PDB entry 8I03 | electron microscopy, 3.20 A resolution | chains E and F of the 11 polymer chains in the assembly

== Chain E ==
Protein: Transcriptional regulatory protein dep1
Organism: Schizosaccharomyces pombe
UniProtKB: Q9P7M1 (DEP1_SCHPO); numbering as in UniProt (aligned over 1-491)
Amino-acid sequence (491 residues; numbered 1 to 491; the number before each row is that of its first residue):
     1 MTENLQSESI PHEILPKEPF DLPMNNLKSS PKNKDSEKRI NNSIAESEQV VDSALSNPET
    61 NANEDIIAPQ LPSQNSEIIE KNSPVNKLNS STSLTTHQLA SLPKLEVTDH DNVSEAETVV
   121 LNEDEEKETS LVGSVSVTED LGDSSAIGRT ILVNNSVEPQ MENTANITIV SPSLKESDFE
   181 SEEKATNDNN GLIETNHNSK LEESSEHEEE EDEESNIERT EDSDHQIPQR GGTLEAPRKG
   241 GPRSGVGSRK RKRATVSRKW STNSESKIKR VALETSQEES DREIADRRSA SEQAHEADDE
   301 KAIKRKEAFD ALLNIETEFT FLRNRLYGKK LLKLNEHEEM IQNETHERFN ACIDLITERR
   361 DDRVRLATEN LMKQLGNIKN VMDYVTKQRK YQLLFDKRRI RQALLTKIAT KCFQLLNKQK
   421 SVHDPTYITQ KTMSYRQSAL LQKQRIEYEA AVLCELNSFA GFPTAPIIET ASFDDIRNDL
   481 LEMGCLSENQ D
Unresolved in the structure: 1-310, 427-431, 485-491
Curated features (UniProtKB/Swiss-Prot):
  - modified residue (Phosphoserine): Ser204, Ser223

== Chain F ==
Protein: Transcriptional regulatory protein rxt2
Organism: Schizosaccharomyces pombe
UniProtKB: O94355 (RTX2_SCHPO); numbering as in UniProt (aligned over 1-240)
Amino-acid sequence (240 residues; numbered 1 to 240; the number before each row is that of its first residue):
     1 MKQFEEQIER FKQALFEDSD ASDSDSSIGE ALTNRGLKRK KGSKNVYYGC VGNSSGSSID
    61 IDYYNIGNTK RGVVSHFRRR IDPEWLDHDN PYNDINIAEI MSPLTKPQDL LTHPAISSIF
   121 EQNYLSILAS SALEIISAEH KYTAHLEQLM VALLGDDPSL PGPPHEVFGI SPEQCRELTI
   181 TVQEALEKSK EFIRCWTNVR MDLLRAIRFK NKVIAYCQGE DYNGNTQVLS KNESDGKPNS
Unresolved in the structure: 229-240
Modified positions: Ser19, Ser22, Ser24, Ser27 (phosphoserine; SEP)

== How chain E and chain F interact ==
Contacting residue pairs (38; chain E residue first):
  Tyr391(E) - Pro158(F)  hydrophobic
  Leu394(E) - Pro158(F)  hydrophobic
  Lys397(E) - Asp156(F)
  Arg398(E) - Asp156(F)
  Arg398(E) - Pro158(F)
  Arg401(E) - Leu154(F)
  Arg401(E) - Asp156(F)  salt bridge
  Gln402(E) - Glu147(F)
  Ala409(E) - Glu187(F)
  Thr410(E) - Arg194(F)
  Phe413(E) - Glu191(F)
  Gln414(E) - Arg194(F)
  Glu449(E) - Arg71(F)  salt bridge
  Leu453(E) - Arg71(F)
  Cys454(E) - Ala98(F)  hydrophobic
  Leu456(E) - Val73(F)  hydrophobic
  Asn457(E) - Arg79(F)  hydrogen bond (backbone-side chain)
  Ser458(E) - Arg79(F)  hydrogen bond (backbone-side chain)
  Phe459(E) - Tyr64(F)  hydrophobic
  Ala460(E) - Tyr64(F)
  Ala460(E) - Ser75(F)  hydrogen bond (backbone-side chain)
  Ala460(E) - Arg78(F)
  Gly461(E) - Val73(F)
  Gly461(E) - Val74(F)
  Phe462(E) - Val73(F)
  Phe462(E) - Val74(F)  hydrogen bond (backbone-backbone)
  Phe462(E) - Tyr92(F)  hydrophobic
  Phe462(E) - Ile97(F)  hydrophobic
  Pro463(E) - Gly72(F)
  Pro463(E) - Val73(F)
  Thr464(E) - Arg71(F)  hydrogen bond (backbone-side chain)
  Thr464(E) - Gly72(F)
  Thr464(E) - Val74(F)
  Ala465(E) - Arg71(F)
  Pro466(E) - Arg71(F)
  Ile467(E) - Tyr63(F)  hydrophobic
  Ile467(E) - Lys70(F)
  Ile467(E) - Gly72(F)
Also at the interface, not in a pair above, chain E (31 interface residues in all): Leu405, Thr406, Lys443, Ile446, Ala450, Val452
Also at the interface, not in a pair above, chain F (29 interface residues in all): Ile61, Ile66, Phe77, Ile95, Met101, Pro103, Val151, Gln183, Lys190

== In short ==
31 residues of chain E and 29 residues of chain F are in contact; the contacts include 5 hydrogen bonds and 2
salt bridges. Polar contacts include Arg401(E)-Asp156(F), Glu449(E)-Arg71(F) and Asn457(E)-Arg79(F).
Chain E is Transcriptional regulatory protein dep1 and chain F is Transcriptional regulatory protein rxt2,
both from Schizosaccharomyces pombe; the structure, Cryo-EM structure of the SIN3L complex from S. pombe, was
determined by electron microscopy, deposited together with 8I02.
